Entry 5OQJ (electron microscopy, 4.70 A resolution (low resolution: residue-level contacts below are approximate; hydrogen-bond / salt-bridge calls are withheld)); this record covers chains T and 7 of the 31 polymer chains in the assembly.

# Chain T
Molecule: Template DNA
Sequence (106 nucleotides; numbered 1 to 106; the number before each row is that of its first residue):
     1 TGACACAGCG CAGTTGTGCT ATGATATTTT TATGTATGTA CAACACACAT CGGAGGTGAA
    61 TCGAACGTTC CATAGCTATT ATATACACAG CGTGCTACTG TTCTCG
Disordered / not traced: 1-13, 54-65, 98-106

# Chain 7
Name: DNA repair helicase RAD25
From: Saccharomyces cerevisiae (strain ATCC 204508 / S288c)
Notes: EC 3.6.4.12
Reference sequence: Q00578 (RAD25_YEAST); residue numbers follow UniProt; this construct covers 1-425, 452-462, 482-843
Sequence (843 residues; each row starts with the number of its first residue; X marks 45 residues of unknown identity (built as UNK)):
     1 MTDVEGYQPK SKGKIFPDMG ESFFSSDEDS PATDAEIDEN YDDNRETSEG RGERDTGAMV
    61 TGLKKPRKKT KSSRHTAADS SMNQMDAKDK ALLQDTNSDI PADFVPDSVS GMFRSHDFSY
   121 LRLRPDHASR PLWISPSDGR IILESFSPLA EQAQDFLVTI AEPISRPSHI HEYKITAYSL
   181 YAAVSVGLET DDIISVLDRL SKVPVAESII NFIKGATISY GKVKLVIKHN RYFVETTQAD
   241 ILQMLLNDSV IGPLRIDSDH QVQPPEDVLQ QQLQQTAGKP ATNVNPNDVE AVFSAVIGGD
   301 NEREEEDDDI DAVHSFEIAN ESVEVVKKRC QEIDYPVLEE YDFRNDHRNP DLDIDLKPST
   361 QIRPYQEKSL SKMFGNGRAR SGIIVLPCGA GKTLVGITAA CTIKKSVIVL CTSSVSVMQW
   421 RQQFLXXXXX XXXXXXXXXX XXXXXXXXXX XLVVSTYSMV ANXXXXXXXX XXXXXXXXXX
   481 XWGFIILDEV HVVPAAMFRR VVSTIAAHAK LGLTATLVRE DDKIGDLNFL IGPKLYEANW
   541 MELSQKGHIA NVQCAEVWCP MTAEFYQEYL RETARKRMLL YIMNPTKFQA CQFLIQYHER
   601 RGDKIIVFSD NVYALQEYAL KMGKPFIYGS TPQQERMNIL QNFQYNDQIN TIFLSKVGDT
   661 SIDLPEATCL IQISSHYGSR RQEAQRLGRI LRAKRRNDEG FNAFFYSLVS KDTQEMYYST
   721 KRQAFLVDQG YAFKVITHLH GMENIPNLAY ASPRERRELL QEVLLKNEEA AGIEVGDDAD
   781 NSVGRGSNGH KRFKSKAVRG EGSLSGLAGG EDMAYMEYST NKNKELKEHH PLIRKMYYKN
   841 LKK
Disordered / not traced: 1-362, 771-843
Curated features (UniProtKB/Swiss-Prot):
  - motif: Lys64 to His75 (Nuclear localization signal), Asp488 to His491 (DEAH box)
  - binding site (ATP): Leu386 to Thr393
  - mutagenesis: Lys392 (K392R: Lethal in vivo. Defective in translation in vitro), Glu489 (E489Q: Loss of DNA translocase function of TFHII), Val798 to Lys843 (Increased UV sensitivity)
  - modified residue: Ser752 (Phosphoserine)

# Chain T / chain 7 interface
Contacting residue pairs - 4 pairs, chain T then chain 7:
  DA26(T) - Arg575(7)
  DT27(T) - Arg575(7)
  DT30(T) - Val657(7)
  DT30(T) - Thr660(7)
Interface residues without a listed pair, chain T (6 interface residues in all): DT29, DA32, DT33
Interface residues without a listed pair, chain 7 (7 interface residues in all): Asp610, Val612, Ser655, Lys656

# Overview
6 residues of chain T and 7 residues of chain 7 are in contact. From UniProt: 8 ATP-binding residues and 4
mutagenesis sites on chain 7.
Here chain T is Template DNA and chain 7 is DNA repair helicase RAD25 (Saccharomyces cerevisiae (strain ATCC
204508 / S288c)). Entry 5OQJ (Structure of yeast transcription pre-initiation complex with tfiih) was
determined by electron microscopy, deposited together with 5OQM.
